Entry 1HDS (X-ray diffraction, 1.98 A resolution); this record covers chains A and C of the 4 polymer chains in the assembly.

[Chain A (and C)]
Molecule: Hemoglobin S (deoxy) (alpha chain)
Organism: Odocoileus virginianus
Notes: chain C of this document is another copy of the same molecule, construct and numbering; everything in this record applies to it too
Reference sequence: P01972 (HBA_ODOVI); numbering as in UniProt (aligned over 1-141)
Sequence (141 residues; numbered 1 to 141; the number before each row is that of its first residue):
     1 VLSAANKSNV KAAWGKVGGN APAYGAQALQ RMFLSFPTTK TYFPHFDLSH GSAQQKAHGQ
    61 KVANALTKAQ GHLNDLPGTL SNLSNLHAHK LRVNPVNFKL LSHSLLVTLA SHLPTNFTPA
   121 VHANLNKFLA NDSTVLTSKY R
Differences from the reference sequence: conflict Asn6 (Asp in P01972), Gln27 (Glu in P01972), Gln30 (Glu in P01972), Gln55 (Val in P01972), Gln60 (Glu in P01972), Gln70 (Val in P01972), Asn74 (Asp in P01972), Asn82 (Asp in P01972), Asn85 (Asp in P01972), Asn94 (Asp in P01972), Ser104 (Thr in P01972), Thr115 (Ser in P01972), Asn116 (Asp in P01972), Asn124 (Ser in P01972), Asn126 (Asp in P01972), Asp132 (Val in P01972)
UniProt features mapped onto this chain:
  - binding site (O2): His58
  - binding site (heme b): His87
  - modified residue: Ser3 (Phosphoserine), Lys7 (N6-succinyllysine), Lys11 (N6-succinyllysine), Lys16 (N6-acetyllysine), Tyr24 (Phosphotyrosine), Ser35 (Phosphoserine), Lys40 (N6-succinyllysine), Ser49 (Phosphoserine), Ser102 (Phosphoserine), Thr108 (Phosphothreonine), Thr134 (Phosphothreonine), Thr137 (Phosphothreonine), Ser138 (Phosphoserine)
Bound ions: heme Fe near His87 (its only coordinating residue here)
Residues lining bound ligands: heme (HEM): Thr39, Tyr42, Phe43, His45, His58, Lys61, Val62, Ala65, Leu66, Leu83, Leu86, His87, Leu91, Val93, Asn97, Phe98, Leu101, Asp132, Leu136

[Interface between chain A and chain C]
Residue-residue contacts - 15 pairs, chain A then chain C:
  Val1(A) - Ser138(C)
  Val1(A) - Lys139(C)
  Val1(A) - Arg141(C)
  Leu2(A) - Arg141(C)
  Lys127(A) - Arg141(C)
  Ala130(A) - Arg141(C)
  Asn131(A) - Arg141(C)
  Lys139(A) - Lys127(C)
  Tyr140(A) - Lys127(C)  hydrogen bond (backbone-side chain)
  Arg141(A) - Val1(C)
  Arg141(A) - Leu2(C)
  Arg141(A) - Lys127(C)
  Arg141(A) - Ala130(C)
  Arg141(A) - Asn131(C)
  Arg141(A) - Thr134(C)
Other interface residues (no listed pair), chain A (10 interface residues in all): Thr134, Ser138
Other interface residues (no listed pair), chain C (10 interface residues in all): Tyr140

[Overview]
Chain A and chain C each contribute 10 residues to their interface, with 1 hydrogen bond. The hydrogen-bonded
pair is Tyr140(A)-Lys127(C). Chain A binds heme. UniProt lists O2-binding residue His58(A) and heme b-binding
residue His87(A) on chain A.
Chain A and chain C are both Hemoglobin S (deoxy) (alpha chain) (Odocoileus virginianus); the structure,
Macromolecular structure refinement by restrained least-squares and interactive graphics as applied to
sickling deer type III ..., was determined by X-ray diffraction.
